4ARG - chains A and C of the 4 polymer chains in the assembly; structure by electron microscopy, 7.00 A resolution (low resolution: residue-level contacts below are approximate; hydrogen-bond / salt-bridge calls are withheld).

# Chain A (and C)
Protein: M-pmv dpro canc protein
Source organism: Mason-pfizer monkey virus
Notes: fragment: m-pmv ca-ntd dimer, residues 149-277; chain C of this document is another copy of the same molecule, construct and numbering; everything in this record applies to it too
Amino-acid sequence (129 residues; numbered 1 to 129; the number before each row is that of its first residue):
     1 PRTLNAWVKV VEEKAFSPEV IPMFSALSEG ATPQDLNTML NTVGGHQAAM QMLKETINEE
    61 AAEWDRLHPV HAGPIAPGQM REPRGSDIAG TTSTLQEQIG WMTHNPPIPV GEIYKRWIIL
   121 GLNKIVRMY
Not modelled in the structure: 69-83

# Interface between chain A and chain C
Contacting residue pairs (18):
  D65(A) with T103(C)
  H68(A) with T103(C)
  R84(A) with H104(C); N105(C); P106(C); P107(C)
  G85(A) with P107(C)
  D87(A) with P106(C)
  T103(A) with D65(C); H68(C)
  H104(A) with R84(C)
  N105(A) with R84(C)
  P106(A) with R84(C); D87(C)
  P107(A) with R84(C); G85(C)
  P109(A) with I113(C)
  I113(A) with P109(C)
Interface residues without a listed pair, chain A (16 interface residues in all): S86, G100, I108, V110
Interface residues without a listed pair, chain C (16 interface residues in all): W64, S86, G100, V110

# Summary
Chain A and chain C each contribute 16 residues to their interface.
Chain A and chain C are both M-pmv dpro canc protein (Mason-pfizer monkey virus); the structure, Structure of
the immature retroviral capsid at 8A resolution by cryo- electron microscopy, was determined by electron
microscopy, deposited together with 4ARD.
